Entry 9BAI (X-ray diffraction, 1.49 A resolution); this record covers chain A.

# Chain A
Protein: Isoform 2B of GTPase KRas
Organism: Homo sapiens
Notes: EC 3.6.5.2
UniProt: P01116 (RASK_HUMAN), isoform P01116-2; residue numbers follow UniProt; this construct covers 1-169
Chain sequence (169 residues; each row starts with the number of its first residue):
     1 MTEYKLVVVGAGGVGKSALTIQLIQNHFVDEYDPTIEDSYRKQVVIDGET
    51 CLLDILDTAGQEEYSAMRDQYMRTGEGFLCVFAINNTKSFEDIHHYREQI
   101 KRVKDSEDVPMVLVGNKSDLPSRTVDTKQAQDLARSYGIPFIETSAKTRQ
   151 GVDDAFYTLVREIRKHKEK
Not modelled in the structure: 169
Sequence notes: engineered mutation Ser118 (Cys in P01116)
Swiss-Prot annotation at these positions:
  - motif: Tyr32 to Tyr40 (Effector region)
  - binding site (GTP): Gly10 to Ala18, Val29 to Thr35, Ala59, Gly60, Asn116, Lys117, Asp119
  - modified residue: Met1 (N-acetylmethionine), Thr2 (N-acetylthreonine), Lys104 (N6-acetyllysine)
  - glycosylation: Thr35 (Microbial infection: O-linked (Glc) threonine)
  - natural variant: Lys5 (K5E: In NS3; K5N: In GASC), Gly10 (G10GG: In AML), Gly12 (G12A: In colorectal cancer samples; G12C: In lung carcinoma; G12D: In GASC, JMML and SFM; G12R: In lung cancer and bladder cancer; G12S: In GASC and JMML; G12V: In GASC), Gly13 (G13D: In GASC, JMML and OES; G13R: In pylocytic astrocytoma), Val14 (V14I: In NS3), Leu19 (L19F: In OES), Gln22 (Q22E: In CFC2; Q22R: In NS3), Pro34 (P34L: In NS3; P34Q: In NS3; P34R: In CFC2), Ile36 (I36M: In NS3), Thr58 (T58I: In NS3), Ala59 (A59T: In GASC), Gly60 (G60R: In CFC2; G60S: In NS3), 8 further natural variant entries in UniProt
  - mutagenesis: Asp38 (D38A: Decreased interaction with MAPKAP1/SIN1), Tyr40 (Y40A: Decreased interaction with MAPKAP1/SIN1), Gln61 (Q61L: Promotes GTP binding)
Covalently attached groups: compound WMU linked to Tyr71
Metal / ion sites: Mg2+: Ser17 (together with GDP)
Residues lining bound ligands:
  - GDP (guanosine-5'-diphosphate): Ala11, Gly12, Gly13, Val14, Gly15, Lys16, Ser17, Ala18, Phe28, Val29, Asp30, Tyr32, Pro34, Asp57, Asn116, Lys117, Asp119, Leu120, Ser145, Ala146, Lys147
  - WMU (3-[bis(oxidanylidene)-$l5-sulfanyl]-N-pyridin-4-yl-benzenesulfonamide): Glu3, Lys5, Leu6, Val7, Ser39, Arg41, Asp54, Ile55, Leu56, Gln70, Thr74, Gly75

# In short
Chain A binds GDP. Compound WMU is covalently linked to Tyr71. UniProt lists 21 GTP-binding residues and 3
mutagenesis sites.
Chain A is Isoform 2B of GTPase KRas (Homo sapiens); the structure, Crystal structure of GDP-bound human K-RAS
in a covalent complex with aryl sulfonyl fluoride compounds, was determined by X-ray diffraction (same
publication as 9BAJ and 9BAK).
